PDB entry 7B6U | X-ray diffraction, 1.90 A resolution | chains AAA and EEE of the 5 polymer chains in the assembly

# Chain AAA (and EEE)
Name: Capsid protein VP1
Source organism: Sheep polyomavirus 1
Notes: chain EEE of this document is another copy of the same molecule, construct and numbering; everything in this record applies to it too
Reference sequence: A0A0E3ZCF3 (A0A0E3ZCF3_9POLY); residues 20-291 here correspond to UniProt positions 21-292 (UniProt number = residue number + 1)
Chain sequence (276 residues; each row starts with the number of its first residue):
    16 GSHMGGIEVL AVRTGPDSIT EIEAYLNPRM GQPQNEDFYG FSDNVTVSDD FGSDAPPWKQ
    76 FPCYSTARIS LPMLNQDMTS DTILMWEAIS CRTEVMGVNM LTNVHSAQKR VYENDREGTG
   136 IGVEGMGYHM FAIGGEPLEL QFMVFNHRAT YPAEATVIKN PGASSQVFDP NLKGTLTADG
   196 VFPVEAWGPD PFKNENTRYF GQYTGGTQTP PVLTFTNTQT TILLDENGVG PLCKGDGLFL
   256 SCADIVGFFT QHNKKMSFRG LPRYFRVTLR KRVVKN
Disordered / not traced: 16-21, 291 (chain EEE: 16-21, 91-96, 291)
Differences from the reference sequence: expression tag (16-19); conflict S95 (Cys96 in A0A0E3ZCF3)

# Interface between chain AAA and chain EEE
Pairs across the interface - 134 pairs, chain AAA then chain EEE:
  V60(AAA) - V119(EEE)
  V60(AAA) - R125(EEE)  hydrogen bond (backbone-side chain)
  V60(AAA) - G133(EEE)
  V60(AAA) - T134(EEE)
  T61(AAA) - H120(EEE)
  T61(AAA) - R125(EEE)
  V62(AAA) - V119(EEE)
  V62(AAA) - H120(EEE)
  V62(AAA) - Q123(EEE)
  V62(AAA) - R125(EEE)
  V62(AAA) - G133(EEE)
  V62(AAA) - T134(EEE)
  V62(AAA) - G135(EEE)
  V62(AAA) - H267(EEE)
  S63(AAA) - H120(EEE)  hydrogen bond (backbone-backbone)
  S63(AAA) - S121(EEE)
  S63(AAA) - A122(EEE)  hydrogen bond (side chain-backbone)
  S63(AAA) - H267(EEE)  hydrogen bond (backbone-side chain)
  D64(AAA) - A122(EEE)
  D64(AAA) - H267(EEE)  salt bridge
  D65(AAA) - A122(EEE)
  F66(AAA) - F53(EEE)  hydrophobic
  F66(AAA) - F56(EEE)  hydrophobic
  F66(AAA) - S121(EEE)
  F66(AAA) - A122(EEE)  hydrophobic
  F66(AAA) - F264(EEE)  hydrophobic
  D69(AAA) - H120(EEE)  salt bridge
  D69(AAA) - S121(EEE)  hydrogen bond
  P71(AAA) - H120(EEE)
  Y79(AAA) - N114(EEE)
  K124(AAA) - Y127(EEE)
  M141(AAA) - L116(EEE)
  M141(AAA) - T117(EEE)
  M141(AAA) - V119(EEE)  hydrophobic
  Y143(AAA) - N114(EEE)
  Y143(AAA) - T117(EEE)
  Y143(AAA) - F230(EEE)
  M158(AAA) - G112(EEE)
  M158(AAA) - N114(EEE)  hydrogen bond (backbone-side chain)
  M158(AAA) - M115(EEE)  hydrophobic
  M158(AAA) - P277(EEE)  hydrophobic
  V159(AAA) - M115(EEE)
  V159(AAA) - R274(EEE)  hydrogen bond (backbone-side chain)
  F160(AAA) - F56(EEE)
  F160(AAA) - M115(EEE)  hydrophobic
  F160(AAA) - N118(EEE)
  F160(AAA) - S121(EEE)
  F160(AAA) - Q123(EEE)
  F160(AAA) - V138(EEE)  hydrophobic
  F160(AAA) - F264(EEE)  hydrophobic
  F160(AAA) - R274(EEE)  hydrogen bond (backbone-side chain)
  N161(AAA) - S121(EEE)
  H162(AAA) - D52(EEE)  salt bridge
  R163(AAA) - D52(EEE)  salt bridge
  R163(AAA) - F53(EEE)
  A178(AAA) - N50(EEE)
  A178(AAA) - E51(EEE)
  A178(AAA) - Y54(EEE)
  Q181(AAA) - D52(EEE)  hydrogen bond (side chain-backbone)
  Q181(AAA) - F53(EEE)
  Q181(AAA) - Y54(EEE)  hydrogen bond (side chain-backbone)
  Q181(AAA) - F56(EEE)
  Q181(AAA) - M115(EEE)
  Q181(AAA) - R274(EEE)  hydrogen bond (backbone-side chain)
  V182(AAA) - N42(EEE)
  V182(AAA) - P43(EEE)  hydrophobic
  V182(AAA) - Y54(EEE)  hydrophobic
  V182(AAA) - G55(EEE)
  F183(AAA) - Y40(EEE)  hydrophobic
  F183(AAA) - N42(EEE)  hydrogen bond (backbone-side chain)
  F183(AAA) - M111(EEE)  hydrophobic
  F183(AAA) - P277(EEE)
  P185(AAA) - Y40(EEE)
  V199(AAA) - N114(EEE)  hydrogen bond (backbone-side chain)
  V199(AAA) - T117(EEE)
  E200(AAA) - N114(EEE)
  E200(AAA) - M115(EEE)
  E200(AAA) - T117(EEE)  hydrogen bond (backbone-side chain)
  E200(AAA) - N118(EEE)  hydrogen bond
  E200(AAA) - H120(EEE)  salt bridge
  A201(AAA) - N114(EEE)
  W202(AAA) - N114(EEE)  hydrogen bond (backbone-side chain)
  G203(AAA) - N114(EEE)  hydrogen bond (backbone-side chain)
  P204(AAA) - F230(EEE)  hydrophobic
  P206(AAA) - E38(EEE)
  P206(AAA) - E109(EEE)
  P206(AAA) - M111(EEE)  hydrophobic
  P206(AAA) - Y279(EEE)  hydrogen bond (backbone-side chain)
  F207(AAA) - E38(EEE)
  F207(AAA) - A39(EEE)
  F207(AAA) - Y40(EEE)  hydrophobic
  F207(AAA) - Y279(EEE)  hydrophobic
  N209(AAA) - N232(EEE)  hydrogen bond (backbone-side chain)
  T212(AAA) - N232(EEE)  hydrogen bond (backbone-side chain)
  R213(AAA) - N232(EEE)
  Y214(AAA) - E109(EEE)  hydrogen bond
  Y214(AAA) - T231(EEE)  hydrogen bond (backbone-side chain)
  Y214(AAA) - N232(EEE)  hydrogen bond (backbone-side chain)
  F215(AAA) - F230(EEE)
  F215(AAA) - T231(EEE)
  F215(AAA) - T233(EEE)
  G216(AAA) - T229(EEE)
  G216(AAA) - F230(EEE)  hydrogen bond (backbone-backbone)
  Q217(AAA) - L228(EEE)
  Q217(AAA) - T229(EEE)
  Y218(AAA) - V113(EEE)  hydrophobic
  Y218(AAA) - L116(EEE)  hydrogen bond (side chain-backbone)
  Y218(AAA) - P226(EEE)
  Y218(AAA) - V227(EEE)
  Y218(AAA) - L228(EEE)  hydrogen bond (backbone-backbone)
  T219(AAA) - P226(EEE)
  G220(AAA) - P225(EEE)
  G220(AAA) - P226(EEE)  hydrogen bond (backbone-backbone)
  T222(AAA) - V126(EEE)
  T222(AAA) - T134(EEE)
  T222(AAA) - G135(EEE)
  T222(AAA) - I136(EEE)
  T224(AAA) - P225(EEE)
  I260(AAA) - T117(EEE)
  F263(AAA) - V119(EEE)  hydrophobic
  F263(AAA) - T134(EEE)
  T265(AAA) - Y127(EEE)
  N268(AAA) - E132(EEE)
  K269(AAA) - Y127(EEE)
  K269(AAA) - D130(EEE)
  K269(AAA) - E132(EEE)
  K269(AAA) - G133(EEE)  hydrogen bond (backbone-backbone)
  K270(AAA) - E132(EEE)  salt bridge
  M271(AAA) - V126(EEE)  hydrophobic
  M271(AAA) - Y127(EEE)  hydrophobic
  M271(AAA) - G133(EEE)
  M271(AAA) - T134(EEE)  hydrogen bond (side chain-backbone)
  F273(AAA) - T117(EEE)
  F273(AAA) - V119(EEE)  hydrophobic
Other interface residues (no listed pair), chain AAA (58 interface residues in all): I136, M145, A164, Y166, S179, G221
Other interface residues (no listed pair), chain EEE (53 interface residues in all): R107, E139, R281

# Overview
Chain AAA and chain EEE form an interface of 58 and 53 residues respectively, with 29 hydrogen bonds and 6
salt bridges. Among the polar pairs are D64(AAA)-H267(EEE), D69(AAA)-H120(EEE) and H162(AAA)-D52(EEE).
Chain AAA and chain EEE are both Capsid protein VP1 (Sheep polyomavirus 1); the structure, Sheep Polyomavirus
VP1 in complex with 5 mM Forssman antigen pentaose and 20 mM 6'-sialyllactosamine, was determined by X-ray
diffraction together with 7B6S, 7B6T and 7B6V from the same study.
